5A6H - chain A; structure by X-ray diffraction, 1.57 A resolution.

# Chain A
Molecule: Carbonic anhydrase 2
Organism: Homo sapiens
Notes: EC 4.2.1.1
Reference sequence: P00918 (CAH2_HUMAN); the author numbering skips numbers that UniProt does not, so the offset changes along the chain: 1-125 = UniProt 1-125; 127-261 = UniProt 126-260
Sequence (260 residues; each row starts with the number of its first residue; note: 1 number in that range is skipped by the numbering (no residue carries it; nothing is unmodelled there)):
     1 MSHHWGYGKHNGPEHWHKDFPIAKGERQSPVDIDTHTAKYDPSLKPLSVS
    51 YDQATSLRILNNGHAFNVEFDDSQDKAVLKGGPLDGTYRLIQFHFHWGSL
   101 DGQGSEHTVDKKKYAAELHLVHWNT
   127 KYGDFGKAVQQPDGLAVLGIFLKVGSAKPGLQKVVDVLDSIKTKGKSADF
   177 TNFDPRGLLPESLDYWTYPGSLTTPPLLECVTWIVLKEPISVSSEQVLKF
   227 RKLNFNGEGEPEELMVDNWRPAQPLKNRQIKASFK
Not modelled in the structure: 1
Metal / ion sites: Zn2+: His-94, His-96, His-119 (together with psammaplin c)
Small-molecule neighbours:
  - psammaplin c (OE2), molecule 1: His-3, Trp-5, Asp-19, Phe-20, Pro-201, Pro-202, Leu-204
  - psammaplin c (OE2), molecule 2: His-4, Trp-5, His-10, Asn-11, His-15, Trp-16, Lys-18, Asp-19, Phe-20
  - psammaplin c (OE2), molecule 3: Gln-92, His-94, His-96, Glu-106, His-119, Val-121, Phe-131, Val-135, Val-143, Ser-197, Leu-198, Thr-199, Thr-200, Pro-201, Pro-202, Leu-204, Trp-209
Swiss-Prot annotation at these positions:
  - active site: His-64 (Proton donor/acceptor)
  - binding site (Zn(2+)): His-94, His-96, His-119
  - binding site (substrate): Thr-199, Thr-200
  - site: Tyr-7 (Fine-tunes the proton-transfer properties of H-64), Asn-62 (Fine-tunes the proton-transfer properties of H-64), Asn-67 (Fine-tunes the proton-transfer properties of H-64), Gln-92 (Involved in the binding of some activators, including histamine and L-histidine)
  - modified residue: Ser-2 (N-acetylserine), Ser-166 (Phosphoserine), Ser-173 (Phosphoserine)
From the paper describing this entry:
  - binding site for psammaplin c: His-3, Trp-5, Gln-92, Phe-131, Val-135, Thr-199, Thr-200, Pro-201, Pro-202, Leu-204

# Overview
Chain A binds 3 copies of psammaplin c. His-94, His-96 and His-119 coordinate Zn2+. Curated annotation
(UniProt) lists active-site residue His-64, 3 Zn2+-binding residues and substrate-binding residues Thr-199 and
Thr-200. The paper reports a binding site for psammaplin c at His-3, Trp-5 and Gln-92 among others.
Chain A is Carbonic anhydrase 2 (Homo sapiens); the structure, Synthesis, carbonic anhydrase inhibition and
protein X-ray structure of the unusual natural product primary sulfonamide Psammaplin ..., was determined by
X-ray diffraction (same publication as 5G01, 5G03, 5G0B and 5G0C).
